Entry 3K33 (X-ray diffraction, 2.40 A resolution); this record covers chains C and D of the 4 polymer chains in the assembly.

# Chain C (and D)
Protein: Prevent host death protein
From: Enterobacteria phage P1
Notes: chain D of this document is another copy of the same molecule, construct and numbering; everything in this record applies to it too
UniProt: Q06253 (PHD_BPP1); residues 1-73 here = UniProt positions 1-73
Sequence (73 residues; row label = number of the first residue in the row):
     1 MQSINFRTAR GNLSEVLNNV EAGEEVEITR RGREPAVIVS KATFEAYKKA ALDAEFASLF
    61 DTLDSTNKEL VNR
Curated features (UniProtKB/Swiss-Prot):
  - region: A50 to R73 (Sufficient for antitoxin activity, its presence prevents formation of a doc-EF-Tu complex)
  - mutagenesis: F44 (F44A: Significantly decreases repressor activity, binds DNA less well, inhibits doc normally), Y47 (Y47A: Decreases repressor activity, binds DNA less well, inhibits doc normally), K48 (K48M: Decreases repressor activity, binds DNA less well, inhibits doc normally)
From the paper describing this entry:
  - allosteric site: F44, Y47
  - mutagenesis - F44A, Y47A, K48M: decreased binding to DNA

# How chain C and chain D interact
Contacting residue pairs (29; chain C residue first):
  L17(C) - F6(D)  hydrophobic
  L17(C) - I28(D)  hydrophobic
  L17(C) - A36(D)  hydrophobic
  E21(C) - E34(D)
  R33(C) - N18(D)
  P35(C) - S40(D)
  P35(C) - K41(D)  hydrogen bond (backbone-backbone)
  A36(C) - V39(D)
  A36(C) - K41(D)
  V37(C) - V37(D)
  V37(C) - I38(D)
  V37(C) - V39(D)  hydrogen bond (backbone-backbone)
  I38(C) - V37(D)
  V39(C) - A36(D)
  V39(C) - V37(D)  hydrogen bond (backbone-backbone)
  S40(C) - P35(D)
  K41(C) - E27(D)
  K41(C) - P35(D)  hydrogen bond (backbone-backbone)
  K41(C) - A36(D)
  K41(C) - V37(D)
  F44(C) - E25(D)
  F44(C) - V37(D)  hydrophobic
  F44(C) - Y47(D)  hydrophobic
  Y47(C) - Y47(D)
  Y47(C) - A51(D)
  K48(C) - E25(D)  salt bridge
  K48(C) - Y47(D)
  A51(C) - Y47(D)
  A54(C) - A54(D)  hydrophobic
Also at the interface, not in a pair above, chain C (20 interface residues in all): M1, R10, L13, V20, A50
Also at the interface, not in a pair above, chain D (22 interface residues in all): R10, L13, V20, F44, K48, A50

# Summary
Chain C and chain D form an interface of 20 and 22 residues respectively, with 4 hydrogen bonds and 1 salt
bridge. Polar pairs include K48(C)-E25(D), P35(C)-K41(D) and V37(C)-V39(D). From the paper: F44A, Y47A and
K48M of chain C reduce binding to DNA; an allosteric site at F44(C) and Y47(C).
Chain C and chain D are both Prevent host death protein (Enterobacteria phage P1); the structure, Crystal
structure of the Phd-Doc complex, was determined by X-ray diffraction, deposited together with 3HRY and 3HS2.
